5LTT - chains F and G of the 28 polymer chains in the assembly; structure by X-ray diffraction, 2.70 A resolution.

[Chain F]
Name: Probable proteasome subunit alpha type-7
From: Saccharomyces cerevisiae S288c
Notes: EC 3.4.25.1
UniProt: P21242 (PSA7_YEAST); residues -3 to 284 here correspond to UniProt positions 1-288 (UniProt number = residue number + 4)
Amino-acid sequence (288 residues; numbered -3 to 284; the number before each row is that of its first residue; numbers below 1 keep their minus sign (Met-3 is residue -3)):
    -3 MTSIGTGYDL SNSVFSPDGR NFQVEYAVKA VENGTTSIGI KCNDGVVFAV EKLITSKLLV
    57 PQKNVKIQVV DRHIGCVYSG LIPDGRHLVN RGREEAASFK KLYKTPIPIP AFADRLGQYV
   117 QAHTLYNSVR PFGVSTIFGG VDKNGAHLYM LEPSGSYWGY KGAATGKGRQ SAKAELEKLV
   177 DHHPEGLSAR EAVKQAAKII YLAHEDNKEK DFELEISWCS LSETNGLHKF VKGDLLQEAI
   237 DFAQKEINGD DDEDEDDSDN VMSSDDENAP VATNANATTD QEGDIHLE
Unresolved in the structure: -3 to 1, 245-284
Curated features (UniProtKB/Swiss-Prot):
  - modified residue: Thr-2 (N-acetylthreonine)

[Chain G]
Name: Proteasome subunit alpha type-1
From: Saccharomyces cerevisiae S288c
Notes: EC 3.4.25.1
UniProt: P21243 (PSA1_YEAST); residues -8 to 243 here correspond to UniProt positions 1-252 (UniProt number = residue number + 9)
Amino-acid sequence (252 residues; numbered -8 to 243; the number before each row is that of its first residue; numbers below 1 keep their minus sign (Met-8 is residue -8)):
    -8 MSGAAAASAA GYDRHITIFS PEGRLYQVEY AFKATNQTNI NSLAVRGKDC TVVISQKKVP
    52 DKLLDPTTVS YIFCISRTIG MVVNGPIPDA RNAALRAKAE AAEFRYKYGY DMPCDVLAKR
   112 MANLSQIYTQ RAYMRPLGVI LTFVSVDEEL GPSIYKTDPA GYYVGYKATA TGPKQQEITT
   172 NLENHFKKSK IDHINEESWE KVVEFAITHM IDALGTEFSK NDLEVGVATK DKFFTLSAEN
   232 IEERLVAIAE QD
Unresolved in the structure: -8 to 1, 243
Ion coordination: Mg2+: Thr8, Tyr119, Arg122, Met125

[Chain F / chain G interface]
Pairs across the interface (62):
  Thr2(F) - His6(G)
  Gly3(F) - His6(G)
  Tyr4(F) - Arg5(G)
  Tyr4(F) - His6(G)
  Tyr4(F) - Tyr21(G)
  Ser9(F) - Arg126(G)
  Val10(F) - His6(G)
  Val10(F) - Gln18(G)
  Phe11(F) - Gln18(G)  hydrogen bond (backbone-side chain)
  Phe11(F) - Tyr21(G)
  Phe11(F) - Ala22(G)  hydrophobic
  Phe11(F) - Arg126(G)
  Phe11(F) - Pro127(G)
  Ser12(F) - Tyr21(G)
  Pro13(F) - Tyr21(G)  hydrophobic
  Pro13(F) - Lys24(G)  hydrogen bond (backbone-side chain)
  Asp14(F) - Lys24(G)
  Gly15(F) - Tyr21(G)
  Gly15(F) - Ala25(G)
  Lys37(F) - Asp56(G)  salt bridge
  Asp110(F) - Arg82(G)
  Gln114(F) - Arg82(G)  hydrogen bond (side chain-backbone)
  Gln114(F) - Asn83(G)
  Gln114(F) - Leu86(G)
  Gln117(F) - Pro79(G)
  Gln117(F) - Asp80(G)
  Gln117(F) - Asn83(G)  hydrogen bond
  Gln117(F) - Arg126(G)  hydrogen bond
  Thr120(F) - Arg126(G)  hydrogen bond (backbone-side chain)
  Leu121(F) - Tyr124(G)
  Leu121(F) - Arg126(G)
  Leu121(F) - Leu128(G)  hydrophobic
  Tyr122(F) - Tyr124(G)
  Tyr122(F) - Met125(G)  hydrophobic
  Ser150(F) - Pro79(G)
  Gly151(F) - Pro79(G)
  Ser152(F) - Ile78(G)
  Ser152(F) - Pro79(G)
  Tyr153(F) - Arg82(G)  hydrogen bond (backbone-side chain)
  Trp154(F) - Leu55(G)  hydrophobic
  Trp154(F) - Thr59(G)
  Trp154(F) - Val60(G)  hydrophobic
  Trp154(F) - Ser61(G)
  Trp154(F) - Tyr62(G)
  Trp154(F) - Ile78(G)  hydrophobic
  Trp154(F) - Arg82(G)
  Gly155(F) - Leu55(G)
  Gly155(F) - Asp56(G)  hydrogen bond (backbone-backbone)
  Gly155(F) - Thr59(G)  hydrogen bond (backbone-side chain)
  Tyr156(F) - Leu54(G)
  Tyr156(F) - Leu55(G)
  Tyr156(F) - Asp56(G)
  Lys157(F) - Lys53(G)
  Lys157(F) - Leu54(G)  hydrogen bond (backbone-backbone)
  Lys157(F) - Leu55(G)
  Gly158(F) - Leu54(G)
  Lys169(F) - Leu54(G)
  Leu172(F) - Leu54(G)  hydrophobic
  Glu173(F) - Lys53(G)
  Glu173(F) - Leu54(G)
  Val176(F) - Leu54(G)  hydrophobic
  Asp177(F) - Lys53(G)  salt bridge
Other interface residues (no listed pair), chain F (32 interface residues in all): Tyr145
Other interface residues (no listed pair), chain G (29 interface residues in all): Asp52, Pro57, Gly129

[Summary]
The interface between chain F and chain G involves 32 residues on one side and 29 on the other, with 10
hydrogen bonds and 2 salt bridges. Polar pairs include Lys37(F)-Asp56(G), Asp177(F)-Lys53(G) and
Phe11(F)-Gln18(G). The Mg2+ site is built by Thr8(G), Tyr119(G), Arg122(G) and Met125(G).
Chain F is Probable proteasome subunit alpha type-7 and chain G is Proteasome subunit alpha type-1, both from
Saccharomyces cerevisiae S288c; the structure, Yeast 20S proteasome with human beta5i (1-138; R57T)in complex
with PR-924, was determined by X-ray diffraction (same publication as 5L52, 5L54, 5L55, 5L5A, 5L5B, 5L5D and
30 further entries).
